9FJS - chains d and f of the 7 polymer chains in the assembly; structure by electron microscopy, 3.48 A resolution.

# Chain d
Name: DNA-directed RNA polymerase subunit beta'
Source organism: Mycobacterium tuberculosis H37Rv
Notes: EC 2.7.7.6
Reference sequence: P9WGY7 (RPOC_MYCTU); numbering as in UniProt (aligned over 4-1316)
Sequence (1319 residues; each row starts with the number of its first residue):
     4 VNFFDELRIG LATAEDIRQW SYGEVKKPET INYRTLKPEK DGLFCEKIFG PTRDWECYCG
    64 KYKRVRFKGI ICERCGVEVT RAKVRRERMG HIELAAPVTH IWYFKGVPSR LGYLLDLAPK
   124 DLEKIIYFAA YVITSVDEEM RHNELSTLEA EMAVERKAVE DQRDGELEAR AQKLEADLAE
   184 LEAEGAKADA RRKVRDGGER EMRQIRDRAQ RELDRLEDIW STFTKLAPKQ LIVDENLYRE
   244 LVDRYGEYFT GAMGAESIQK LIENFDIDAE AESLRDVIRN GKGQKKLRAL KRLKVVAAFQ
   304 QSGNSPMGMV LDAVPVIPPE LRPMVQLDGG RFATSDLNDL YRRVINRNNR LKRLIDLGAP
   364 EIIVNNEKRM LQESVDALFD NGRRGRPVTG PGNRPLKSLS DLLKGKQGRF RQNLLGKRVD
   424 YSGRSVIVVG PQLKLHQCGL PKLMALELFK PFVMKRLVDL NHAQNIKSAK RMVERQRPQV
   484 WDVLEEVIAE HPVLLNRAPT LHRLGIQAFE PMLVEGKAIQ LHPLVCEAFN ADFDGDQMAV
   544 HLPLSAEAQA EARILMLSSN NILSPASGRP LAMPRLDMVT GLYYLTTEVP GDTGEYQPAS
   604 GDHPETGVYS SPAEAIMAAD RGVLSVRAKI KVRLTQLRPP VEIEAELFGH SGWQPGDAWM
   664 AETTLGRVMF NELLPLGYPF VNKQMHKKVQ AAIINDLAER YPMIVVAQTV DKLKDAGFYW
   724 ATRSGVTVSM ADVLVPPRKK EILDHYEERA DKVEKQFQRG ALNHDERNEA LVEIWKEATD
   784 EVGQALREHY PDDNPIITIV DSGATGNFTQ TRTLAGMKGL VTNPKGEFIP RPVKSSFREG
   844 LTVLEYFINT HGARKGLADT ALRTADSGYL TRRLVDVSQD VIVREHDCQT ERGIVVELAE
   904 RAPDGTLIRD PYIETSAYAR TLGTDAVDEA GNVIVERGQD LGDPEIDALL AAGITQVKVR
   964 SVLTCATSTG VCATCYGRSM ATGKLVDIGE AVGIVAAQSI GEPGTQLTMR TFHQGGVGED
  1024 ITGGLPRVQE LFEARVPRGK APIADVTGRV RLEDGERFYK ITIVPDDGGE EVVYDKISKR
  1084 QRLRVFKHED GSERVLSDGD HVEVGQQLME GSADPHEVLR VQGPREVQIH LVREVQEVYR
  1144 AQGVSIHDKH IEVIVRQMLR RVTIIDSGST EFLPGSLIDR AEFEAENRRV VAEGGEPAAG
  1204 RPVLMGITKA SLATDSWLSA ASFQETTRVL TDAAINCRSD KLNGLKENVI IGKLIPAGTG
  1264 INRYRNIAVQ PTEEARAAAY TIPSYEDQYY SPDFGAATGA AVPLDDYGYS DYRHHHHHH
Disordered / not traced: 1013-1023, 1284-1322
Construct notes: expression tag (1317-1322)
Ion coordination: Zn2+ site 1: Cys60, Cys62, Cys75, Cys78; Mg2+: Asp535, Asp537, Asp539; Zn2+ site 2: Cys891, Cys968, Cys975, Cys978
UniProt features mapped onto this chain:
  - binding site (Zn(2+)): Cys60, Cys62, Cys75, Cys78, Cys891, Cys968, Cys975, Cys978
  - binding site (Mg(2+)): Asp535, Asp537, Asp539

# Chain f
Name: RNA polymerase sigma factor SigB
Source organism: Mycobacterium tuberculosis H37Rv
Reference sequence: P9WGI5 (SIGB_MYCTU); numbering as in UniProt (aligned over 1-323)
Sequence (343 residues; numbered -19 to 323; the number before each row is that of its first residue; numbers below 1 keep their minus sign (Met-19 is residue -19)):
   -19 MGSSHHHHHH SSGLVPRGSH MADAPTRATT SRVDSDLDAQ SPAADLVRVY LNGIGKTALL
    41 NAAGEVELAK RIEAGLYAEH LLETRKRLGE NRKRDLAAVV RDGEAARRHL LEANLRLVVS
   101 LAKRYTGRGM PLLDLIQEGN LGLIRAMEKF DYTKGFKFST YATWWIRQAI TRGMADQSRT
   161 IRLPVHLVEQ VNKLARIKRE MHQHLGREAT DEELAAESGI PIDKINDLLE HSRDPVSLDM
   221 PVGSEEEAPL GDFIEDAEAM SAENAVIAEL LHTDIRSVLA TLDEREHQVI RLRFGLDDGQ
   281 PRTLDQIGKL FGLSRERVRQ IERDVMSKLR HGERADRLRS YAS
Disordered / not traced: -19 to 23, 323
Construct notes: initiating methionine (-19); expression tag (-18 to 0)
UniProt features mapped onto this chain:
  - DNA-binding region: Leu284 to Arg303 (H-T-H motif)
  - region: Asp25 to Glu59 (Sigma-70 factor domain-1)
  - motif: Asp114 to Gln117 (Polymerase core binding)
What the authors report for this chain:
  - conformationally variable residues (domain motion): His252

# Chain d / chain f interface
Residue-residue contacts (59):
  Glu32(d) - Arg162(f)  salt bridge
  Thr33(d) - Thr160(f)
  Ile34(d) - Ile161(f)
  Tyr36(d) - Pro164(f)
  Asp57(d) - Ser241(f)
  Asp57(d) - Asn244(f)
  Trp58(d) - Ser241(f)
  Trp58(d) - Ala245(f)  hydrophobic
  Arg67(d) - Glu249(f)  salt bridge
  Arg67(d) - His252(f)  hydrogen bond
  Val68(d) - Glu249(f)
  Glu238(d) - Lys36(f)  salt bridge
  Pro326(d) - Leu218(f)
  Val328(d) - Ile234(f)  hydrophobic
  Leu330(d) - Val216(f)  hydrophobic
  Gly332(d) - Arg213(f)  hydrogen bond (backbone-side chain)
  Gly333(d) - Glu210(f)
  Gly333(d) - Arg213(f)
  Arg334(d) - Arg213(f)
  Arg334(d) - Asp214(f)  hydrogen bond (side chain-backbone)
  Phe335(d) - Pro215(f)
  Phe335(d) - Val216(f)  hydrogen bond (backbone-backbone)
  Ala336(d) - Val216(f)
  Ala336(d) - Leu218(f)  hydrophobic
  Thr337(d) - Val216(f)  hydrogen bond (backbone-backbone)
  Thr337(d) - Ser217(f)
  Thr337(d) - Leu218(f)  hydrogen bond (backbone-backbone)
  Ser338(d) - Leu218(f)
  Ser338(d) - Asp219(f)  hydrogen bond
  Asp339(d) - Ser217(f)  hydrogen bond
  Asp339(d) - Asp219(f)  hydrogen bond (backbone-side chain)
  Arg345(d) - Gln157(f)  hydrogen bond (side chain-backbone)
  Arg345(d) - Thr160(f)  hydrogen bond
  Arg346(d) - Pro111(f)
  Asn349(d) - Gln157(f)  hydrogen bond
  Arg353(d) - Asp114(f)  salt bridge
  Arg353(d) - Gln117(f)
  Arg353(d) - Glu118(f)  salt bridge
  Arg353(d) - Leu121(f)
  Arg353(d) - Gln157(f)  hydrogen bond
  Leu357(d) - Leu121(f)  hydrophobic
  Leu360(d) - Leu121(f)  hydrophobic
  Pro363(d) - Leu91(f)
  Ile365(d) - Leu95(f)  hydrophobic
  Ile366(d) - Leu95(f)  hydrophobic
  Ile366(d) - Asn120(f)
  Asn369(d) - Tyr30(f)
  Asn369(d) - Gln117(f)  hydrogen bond
  Glu370(d) - Gln117(f)
  Arg372(d) - Leu26(f)
  Arg372(d) - Val29(f)
  Met373(d) - Leu113(f)  hydrophobic
  Glu376(d) - Leu26(f)
  Arg387(d) - Ala24(f)
  Arg387(d) - Asp25(f)
  Arg387(d) - Leu26(f)
  Arg397(d) - Ser217(f)  hydrogen bond
  Lys400(d) - Asp219(f)
  Gln410(d) - Glu227(f)  hydrogen bond (side chain-backbone)
Interface residues without a listed pair, chain d (45 interface residues in all): Asn35, Glu42, Glu126, Tyr130, Met327, Arg350, Lys409
Interface residues without a listed pair, chain f (44 interface residues in all): Arg88, Arg159, His211, Met220, Glu226, Pro229, Leu230, Ala239, Ala248
The authors on this interface:
  - interface residues, chain f: Ala245(f), Glu249(f), His252(f)

# In short
The interface between chain d and chain f involves 45 residues on one side and 44 on the other; the contacts
include 16 hydrogen bonds and 5 salt bridges. Polar contacts include Glu32(d)-Arg162(f), Arg67(d)-Glu249(f)
and Glu238(d)-Lys36(f). The paper reports interface residues Ala245(f), Glu249(f) and His252(f);
conformational variability at His252(f).
Chain d is DNA-directed RNA polymerase subunit beta' and chain f is RNA polymerase sigma factor SigB, both
from Mycobacterium tuberculosis H37Rv; the structure, Cryo-EM structure of Mycobacterium tuberculosis sigma-B
RNA polymerase bound to -10 promoter element ssDNA oligo - ..., was determined by electron microscopy,
deposited together with 9FJR and 9FJP.
